PDB entry 1UTD | X-ray diffraction, 2.10 A resolution | chains G and H of the 11 polymer chains in the assembly

== Chain G (and H) ==
Name: Transcription attenuation protein mtrb
Organism: Bacillus stearothermophilus
Notes: chain H of this document is another copy of the same molecule, construct and numbering; everything in this record applies to it too
UniProtKB: Q9X6J6 (MTRB_BACST); residues 3-76 here correspond to UniProt positions 1-74 (UniProt number = residue number - 2)
Amino-acid sequence (74 residues; numbered 3 to 76; the number before each row is that of its first residue):
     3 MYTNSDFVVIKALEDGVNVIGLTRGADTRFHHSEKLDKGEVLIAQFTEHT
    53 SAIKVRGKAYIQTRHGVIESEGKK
Disordered / not traced: 3-4, 75-76 (chain H: 3-4, 76)
Ligand contacts:
  - tryptophan (TRP), molecule 1: Val21, Ile22, Gly23, His33, His34, Ala46, Gln47, Thr49, His51, Thr52, Ile55
  - tryptophan (TRP), molecule 2: Thr25, Arg26, Gly27, Asp29, Thr30, Ser53, Ala54

== Interface between chain G and chain H ==
Contacting residue pairs - 51 pairs, chain G then chain H:
  Thr5(G) with Ser7(H), hydrogen bond (backbone-side chain); Arg26(H); Thr49(H); Glu50(H)
  Asn6(G) with Asn6(H), hydrogen bond (side chain-backbone); Ser7(H); Asp8(H), hydrogen bond (side chain-backbone)
  Phe9(G) with Asp8(H); Thr65(H); Arg66(H); His67(H), hydrogen bond (backbone-side chain)
  Val11(G) with Thr65(H); Ile70(H), hydrophobic
  Lys13(G) with Glu71(H), hydrogen bond (side chain-backbone); Glu73(H), salt bridge
  His34(G) with Thr30(H)
  Glu36(G) with Leu24(H); Phe32(H); Lys56(H), salt bridge
  Lys37(G) with Lys56(H), hydrogen bond (backbone-side chain)
  Leu38(G) with Lys56(H)
  Lys40(G) with Glu73(H)
  Gly41(G) with Ser72(H); Glu73(H), hydrogen bond (backbone-backbone)
  Glu42(G) with Lys56(H); Val57(H)
  Val43(G) with Ile55(H); Lys56(H); Val57(H), hydrogen bond (backbone-backbone); Ser72(H)
  Leu44(G) with Ile55(H)
  Ile45(G) with Val10(H), hydrophobic; Phe48(H), hydrophobic; Ala54(H); Ile55(H), hydrogen bond (backbone-backbone)
  Ala46(G) with Ser53(H); Ala54(H), hydrophobic
  Gln47(G) with Arg26(H), hydrogen bond; Phe48(H); Ser53(H), hydrogen bond (backbone-backbone)
  Thr49(G) with Arg26(H); Ser53(H)
  His51(G) with Gly27(H); Ala28(H), hydrogen bond (side chain-backbone)
  Tyr62(G) with Ile70(H), hydrophobic
  Gln64(G) with His67(H); Val69(H), hydrogen bond (side chain-backbone); Ile70(H)
  Thr65(G) with His67(H)
  Arg66(G) with Arg66(H); His67(H)
Also at the interface, not in a pair above, chain G (24 interface residues in all): His33
Also at the interface, not in a pair above, chain H (30 interface residues in all): Thr52, Arg58, Ile63, Gly68

== Summary ==
24 residues of chain G face 30 of chain H across their interface; the contacts include 13 hydrogen bonds and 2
salt bridges. Among the polar pairs are Lys13(G)-Glu73(H), Glu36(G)-Lys56(H) and Thr5(G)-Ser7(H). Ligands of
chain G: tryptophan.
Both chains are Transcription attenuation protein mtrb (Bacillus stearothermophilus). Entry 1UTD (The
structure of the trp RNA-binding attenuation protein (TRAP) bound to a 63-nucleotide RNA molecule containing
...) was determined by X-ray diffraction (same publication as 4V4F).
